6WEQ - chains A and B of the 6 polymer chains in the assembly; structure by X-ray diffraction, 3.20 A resolution.

# Chain A (and B)
Name: Non-structural protein 1
From: Dengue virus 1
Notes: chain B of this document is another copy of the same molecule, construct and numbering; everything in this record applies to it too
Reference sequence: Q9J7C6 (Q9J7C6_9FLAV); residues 0-352 here correspond to UniProt positions 775-1127 (UniProt number = residue number + 775)
Sequence (376 residues; row label = number of the first residue in the row; numbers below 1 keep their minus sign (Ala-23 is residue -23)):
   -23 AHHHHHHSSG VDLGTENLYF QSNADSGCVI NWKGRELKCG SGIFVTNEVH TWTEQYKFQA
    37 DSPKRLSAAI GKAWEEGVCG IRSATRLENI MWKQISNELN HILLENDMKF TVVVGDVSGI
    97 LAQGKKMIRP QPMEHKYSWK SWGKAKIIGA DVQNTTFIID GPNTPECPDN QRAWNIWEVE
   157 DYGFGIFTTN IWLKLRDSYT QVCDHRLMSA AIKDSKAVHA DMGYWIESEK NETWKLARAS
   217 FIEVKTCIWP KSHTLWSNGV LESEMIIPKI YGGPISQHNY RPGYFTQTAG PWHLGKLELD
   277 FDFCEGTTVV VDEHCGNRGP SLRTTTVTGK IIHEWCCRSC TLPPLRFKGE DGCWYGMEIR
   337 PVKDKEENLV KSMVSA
Not modelled in the structure: -23 to -11, 109-128, 350-352
Cystine bridges: Cys4-Cys15, Cys55-Cys143, Cys179-Cys223, Cys280-Cys329, Cys291-Cys312, Cys313-Cys316
Glycans and other covalent adducts: N-acetylglucosamine (NAG) linked to Asn130, Asn207
Construct notes: expression tag (-23 to -1)

# Chain A / chain B interface
Residue-residue contacts - 145 pairs, chain A then chain B:
  Gly-10(A) - Phe163(B)
  Glu-8(A) - Gln31(B)
  Glu-8(A) - Ile162(B)
  Glu-8(A) - Phe163(B)  hydrogen bond (side chain-backbone)
  Asn-7(A) - Thr27(B)
  Asn-7(A) - Glu30(B)
  Asn-7(A) - Gln31(B)
  Leu-6(A) - Thr27(B)
  Leu-6(A) - Gln31(B)
  Tyr-5(A) - Asn23(B)
  Tyr-5(A) - His26(B)
  Tyr-5(A) - Thr27(B)
  Ser-2(A) - Asn7(B)
  Ser-2(A) - Trp8(B)  hydrogen bond (backbone-backbone)
  Ser-2(A) - Lys9(B)  hydrogen bond (backbone-backbone)
  Asn-1(A) - Asn7(B)
  Asn-1(A) - Lys9(B)
  Asn-1(A) - Lys192(B)  hydrogen bond (backbone-side chain)
  Ala0(A) - Ile6(B)
  Ala0(A) - Asn7(B)
  Asp1(A) - Val5(B)
  Asp1(A) - Ile6(B)
  Asp1(A) - Asn7(B)
  Asp1(A) - Phe20(B)
  Asp1(A) - Lys189(B)  salt bridge
  Ser2(A) - Val5(B)
  Ser2(A) - Ile6(B)  hydrogen bond (backbone-backbone)
  Gly3(A) - Phe20(B)
  Cys4(A) - Cys4(B)
  Val5(A) - Asp1(B)
  Val5(A) - Ser2(B)
  Val5(A) - Gly3(B)
  Val5(A) - Val5(B)  hydrophobic
  Ile6(A) - Ala0(B)
  Ile6(A) - Asp1(B)
  Ile6(A) - Ser2(B)  hydrogen bond (backbone-backbone)
  Asn7(A) - Asn-1(B)  hydrogen bond (side chain-backbone)
  Asn7(A) - Ala0(B)  hydrogen bond (side chain-backbone)
  Asn7(A) - Asp1(B)  hydrogen bond
  Trp8(A) - Ser-2(B)  hydrogen bond (backbone-backbone)
  Lys9(A) - Ser-2(B)  hydrogen bond (backbone-backbone)
  Lys9(A) - Asn-1(B)
  Gly10(A) - Phe160(B)
  Glu12(A) - Phe160(B)
  Lys14(A) - Thr22(B)
  Lys14(A) - Glu24(B)
  Gly16(A) - Phe20(B)
  Ser17(A) - Thr22(B)
  Ser17(A) - Asn23(B)  hydrogen bond (backbone-backbone)
  Gly18(A) - Val21(B)
  Gly18(A) - Trp201(B)
  Ile19(A) - Ile19(B)
  Ile19(A) - Phe20(B)
  Ile19(A) - Val21(B)  hydrogen bond (backbone-backbone)
  Ile19(A) - Ala187(B)  hydrophobic
  Ile19(A) - Val194(B)  hydrophobic
  Phe20(A) - Asp1(B)
  Phe20(A) - Gly3(B)
  Phe20(A) - Val5(B)  hydrophobic
  Phe20(A) - Gly16(B)
  Phe20(A) - Ile19(B)
  Phe20(A) - Phe20(B)  hydrophobic
  Phe20(A) - Lys189(B)  hydrogen bond (backbone-side chain)
  Val21(A) - Gly18(B)
  Val21(A) - Ile19(B)  hydrogen bond (backbone-backbone)
  Val21(A) - Ile188(B)
  Thr22(A) - Lys14(B)
  Thr22(A) - Ser17(B)
  Asn23(A) - Tyr-5(B)
  Asn23(A) - Ser17(B)  hydrogen bond (backbone-backbone)
  Glu24(A) - Lys14(B)  salt bridge
  His26(A) - Tyr-5(B)
  Thr27(A) - Asn-7(B)
  Thr27(A) - Leu-6(B)
  Thr27(A) - Tyr-5(B)
  Glu30(A) - Asn-7(B)
  Gln31(A) - Glu-8(B)
  Gln31(A) - Leu-6(B)
  Tyr32(A) - Lys14(B)  hydrogen bond
  Tyr158(A) - Asp190(B)
  Phe160(A) - Gly10(B)
  Phe160(A) - Arg11(B)
  Phe160(A) - Glu12(B)
  Gly161(A) - Glu12(B)
  Ile162(A) - Glu-8(B)
  Phe163(A) - Glu-8(B)  hydrogen bond (backbone-side chain)
  His181(A) - Asp190(B)  hydrogen bond (side chain-backbone)
  His181(A) - Ser191(B)
  His181(A) - Lys206(B)  hydrogen bond
  His181(A) - Trp210(B)
  Arg182(A) - Asp190(B)  salt bridge
  Arg182(A) - Ser191(B)
  Met184(A) - Lys189(B)
  Met184(A) - Asp190(B)  hydrogen bond (backbone-backbone)
  Ser185(A) - Ile188(B)
  Ser185(A) - Lys189(B)
  Ala186(A) - Ala187(B)
  Ala186(A) - Ile188(B)  hydrogen bond (backbone-backbone)
  Ala187(A) - Ala186(B)
  Ala187(A) - Ala187(B)  hydrophobic
  Ile188(A) - Ser185(B)
  Ile188(A) - Ala186(B)  hydrogen bond (backbone-backbone)
  Ile188(A) - His229(B)
  Lys189(A) - Asp1(B)  salt bridge
  Lys189(A) - Phe20(B)  hydrogen bond (side chain-backbone)
  Lys189(A) - Met184(B)
  Lys189(A) - Ser185(B)
  Asp190(A) - Tyr158(B)
  Asp190(A) - His181(B)  hydrogen bond (backbone-side chain)
  Asp190(A) - Arg182(B)  salt bridge
  Asp190(A) - Met184(B)  hydrogen bond (backbone-backbone)
  Asp190(A) - His229(B)  hydrogen bond (backbone-side chain)
  Ser191(A) - His181(B)
  Ser191(A) - Arg182(B)
  Lys192(A) - Asn-1(B)
  Lys192(A) - Ala0(B)
  Lys192(A) - Gly18(B)
  Lys192(A) - Ile19(B)
  Val194(A) - Ile19(B)  hydrophobic
  Lys206(A) - His181(B)  hydrogen bond
  Trp210(A) - Ser228(B)
  Trp210(A) - His229(B)
  Lys227(A) - Trp232(B)
  Lys227(A) - Asn234(B)
  Ser228(A) - Ile188(B)
  Ser228(A) - Trp232(B)
  Ser228(A) - His254(B)  hydrogen bond (backbone-side chain)
  His229(A) - Ile188(B)
  His229(A) - Asp190(B)  hydrogen bond (side chain-backbone)
  His229(A) - Trp210(B)
  Thr230(A) - Thr230(B)
  Thr230(A) - Leu231(B)
  Thr230(A) - Trp232(B)  hydrogen bond (backbone-backbone)
  Leu231(A) - Thr230(B)
  Leu231(A) - Leu231(B)  hydrophobic
  Trp232(A) - Lys227(B)
  Trp232(A) - Ser228(B)
  Trp232(A) - Thr230(B)  hydrogen bond (backbone-backbone)
  Trp232(A) - Ser233(B)
  Ser233(A) - Trp232(B)
  Ser233(A) - Ser233(B)  hydrogen bond (backbone-side chain)
  Ser233(A) - Asn234(B)  hydrogen bond
  Asn234(A) - Lys227(B)
  Asn234(A) - Ser233(B)  hydrogen bond
  His254(A) - Ser228(B)  hydrogen bond (side chain-backbone)
Interface residues without a listed pair, chain A (69 interface residues in all): Thr-9, Gln-3, Arg11, Thr165, Ala193, Trp201, Glu203
Interface residues without a listed pair, chain B (66 interface residues in all): Gln-3, Leu13, Tyr32, Ala193, Glu203

# In short
69 residues of chain A face 66 of chain B across their interface; the contacts include 36 hydrogen bonds and 5
salt bridges. Among the polar pairs are Asp1(A)-Lys189(B), Glu24(A)-Lys14(B) and Arg182(A)-Asp190(B).
N-acetylglucosamine is covalently linked to Asn130(A) and Asn207(A).
Chain A and chain B are both Non-structural protein 1 (Dengue virus 1); the structure, DENV1 NS1 in complex
with neutralizing 2B7 Fab fragment, was determined by X-ray diffraction, deposited together with 6WER and
7K93.
